8EAM - chains E and X of the 7 polymer chains in the assembly; structure by electron microscopy, 2.59 A resolution.

Chain E:
Name: Minichromosome maintenance protein MCM
From: Saccharolobus solfataricus P2
Notes: EC 3.6.4.12
Reference sequence: Q9UXG1 (MCM_SACS2); numbering as in UniProt; present here: 2-265, 269-612
Chain sequence (610 residues; row label = number of the first residue in the row; note: 3 numbers in that range are skipped by the numbering (no residue carries them; nothing is unmodelled there); numbering starts at 0):
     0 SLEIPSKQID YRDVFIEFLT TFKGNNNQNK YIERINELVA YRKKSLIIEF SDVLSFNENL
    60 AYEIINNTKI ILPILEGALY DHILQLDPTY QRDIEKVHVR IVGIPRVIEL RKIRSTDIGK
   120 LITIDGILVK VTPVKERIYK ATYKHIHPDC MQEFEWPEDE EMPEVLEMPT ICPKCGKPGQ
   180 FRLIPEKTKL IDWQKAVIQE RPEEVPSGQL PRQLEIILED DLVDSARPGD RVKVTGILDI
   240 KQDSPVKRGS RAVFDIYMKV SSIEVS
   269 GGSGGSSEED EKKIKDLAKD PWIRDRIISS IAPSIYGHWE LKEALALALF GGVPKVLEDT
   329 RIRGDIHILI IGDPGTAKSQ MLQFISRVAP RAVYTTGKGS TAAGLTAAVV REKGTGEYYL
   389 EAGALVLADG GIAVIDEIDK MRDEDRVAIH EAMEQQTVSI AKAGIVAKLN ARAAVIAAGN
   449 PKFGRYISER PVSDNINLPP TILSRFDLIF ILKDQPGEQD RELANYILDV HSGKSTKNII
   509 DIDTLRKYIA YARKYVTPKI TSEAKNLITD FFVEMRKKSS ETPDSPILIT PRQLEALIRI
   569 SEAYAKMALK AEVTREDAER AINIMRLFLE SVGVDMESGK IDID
Disordered / not traced: 0-6, 269-274, 605-612
Construct notes: expression tag (0-1); conflict Gly269 (Leu in Q9UXG1), Gly270 (Asp in Q9UXG1), Ser271 (Glu in Q9UXG1), Gly272 (Val in Q9UXG1), Gly273 (Ile in Q9UXG1), Ser274 (Ile in Q9UXG1)
Ion coordination: Zn2+: His144, Cys149, Cys171, Cys174; Mg2+: Ser347 (together with 08T)
Ligand contacts:
  - 08T ([[[(2R,3S,4R,5R)-5-(6-aminopurin-9-yl)-3,4-bis(oxidanyl)oxolan-2-yl]methoxy-oxidanyl-phosphoryl]oxy-oxidanyl-phosphoryl]oxy-tris(fluoranyl)beryllium), molecule 1: Ser302, Ile303, Tyr304, His306, Asp341, Pro342, Gly343, Thr344, Ala345, Lys346, Ser347, Gln348, Asn448, Leu491, Ile495
  - 08T, molecule 2: Glu422, Gln423, Arg473, Pro559, Arg560, Glu563
Swiss-Prot annotation at these positions:
  - motif: Ser472 to Asp475 (Arginine finger)
  - binding site (ATP): Gly340 to Ser347
  - mutagenesis: Leu189 (L189D: Predominantly monomeric and loss of helicase activity; when associated with R-191), Asp191 (D191R: Predominantly monomeric and loss of helicase activity; when associated with D-189), Glu202 to Val204 (Loss of helicase activity), Phe318 (F318A: No effect on helicase and ATPase activity), Glu326 to Asp327 (Impairs helicase activity; when associated with A-329), Arg329 (R329A: Impairs helicase activity; when associated with 326-A-A-327), Arg331 (R331A: Loss of helicase and ATPase activity), Lys346 (K346A: Loss of helicase and ATPase activity; K346A: Sharp decrease in ATPase activity. Almost devoid of helicase activity), Arg359 (R359A: Loss of helicase and reduction of ATPase activity), Lys366 (K366E: Loss of helicase and reduction of ATPase activity), Thr374 (T374E: Reduction of helicase and gain of ATPase activity), Asp404 (D404A: Loss of helicase and ATPase activity), 9 further mutagenesis entries in UniProt
From the paper describing this entry:
  - binding site for the 12-nt DNA strand (chain X): Thr369, Val377, Lys430, Ala431
  - binding site for 08T: Lys346, Arg473, Arg560
  - catalytic residues: Glu405 (citing earlier work)

Chain X:
Molecule: 12-nt DNA strand
Sequence (12 nucleotides; numbered 3 to 14; the number before each row is that of its first residue):
     3 TTTTTTTTTT TT
Disordered / not traced: 12-14

How chain E and chain X interact:
Contacting residue pairs (11):
  Thr369(E) with DT11(X), hydrogen bond to the phosphate
  Ala371(E) with DT11(X), phosphate contact
  Ala376(E) with DT10(X), phosphate contact
  Val377(E) with DT9(X), phosphate contact; DT10(X), hydrogen bond to the phosphate
  Arg379(E) with DT7(X), base contact; DT8(X), hydrogen bond to the base
  Tyr386(E) with DT8(X), sugar contact
  Lys430(E) with DT9(X), phosphate contact; DT10(X), salt bridge to the phosphate
  Ala431(E) with DT9(X), hydrogen bond to the phosphate
Also at the interface, not in a pair above, chain E (9 interface residues in all): Gly372

Overview:
Chain E and chain X form an interface of 9 and 5 residues respectively; the contacts include 4 hydrogen bonds
and 1 salt bridge. Among the polar pairs are Arg379(E)-DT8(X), Thr369(E)-DT11(X) and Val377(E)-DT10(X). From
the paper: the catalytic residue Glu405(E); a binding site for the 12-nt DNA strand (chain X) at Thr369(E),
Val377(E) and Lys430(E) among others.
Here chain E is Minichromosome maintenance protein MCM (Saccharolobus solfataricus P2) and chain X is a 12-nt
DNA strand. Entry 8EAM (SsoMCM hexamer bound to Mg/ADP-BeFx and DNA. Class 2. Merged particles from datasets
with 3 different ...) was determined by electron microscopy (same publication as 8EAF, 8EAG, 8EAH, 8EAJ, 8EAK
and 8EAL).
